1YGU - chains A and C; structure by X-ray diffraction, 2.90 A resolution.

[Chain A]
Molecule: Leukocyte common antigen
From: Homo sapiens
Notes: EC 3.1.3.48; fragment: D1 and D2 PTP domains
UniProt: P08575 (CD45_HUMAN); residues 599-1208 here correspond to UniProt positions 622-1231 (UniProt number = residue number + 23)
Sequence (610 residues; row label = number of the first residue in the row):
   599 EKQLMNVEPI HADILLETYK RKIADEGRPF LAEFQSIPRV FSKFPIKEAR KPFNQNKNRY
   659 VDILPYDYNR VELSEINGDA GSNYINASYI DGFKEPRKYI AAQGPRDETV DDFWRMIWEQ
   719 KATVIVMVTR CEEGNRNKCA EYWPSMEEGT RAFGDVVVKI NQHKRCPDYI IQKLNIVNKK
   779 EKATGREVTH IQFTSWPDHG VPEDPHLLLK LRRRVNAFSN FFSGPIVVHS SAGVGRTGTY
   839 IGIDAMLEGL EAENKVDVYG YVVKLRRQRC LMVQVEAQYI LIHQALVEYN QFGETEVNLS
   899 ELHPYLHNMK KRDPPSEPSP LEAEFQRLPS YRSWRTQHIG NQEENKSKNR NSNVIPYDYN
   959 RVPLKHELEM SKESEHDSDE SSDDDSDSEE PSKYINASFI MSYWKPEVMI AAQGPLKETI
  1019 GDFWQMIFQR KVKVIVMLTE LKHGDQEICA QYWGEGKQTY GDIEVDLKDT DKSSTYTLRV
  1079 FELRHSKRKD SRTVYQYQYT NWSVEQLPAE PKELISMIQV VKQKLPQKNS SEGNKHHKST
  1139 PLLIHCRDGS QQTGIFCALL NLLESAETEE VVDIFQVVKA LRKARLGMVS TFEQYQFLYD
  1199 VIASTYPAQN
Unresolved in the structure: 964-989, 1128-1137, 1206-1208
Sequence notes: modified residue (603, 714, 725, 744, 844, 870, 907, 999, 1007, 1024, 1035, 1115, 1186); variant P627 (Leu650 in P08575), L1184 (Pro1207 in P08575); engineered mutation S828 (Cys851 in P08575)
Modified positions: Mse603, Mse714, Mse725, Mse744, Mse844, Mse870, Mse907, Mse999, Mse1007, Mse1024, Mse1035, Mse1115, Mse1186 (selenomethionine; parent Met)
Swiss-Prot annotation at these positions:
  - modified residue: S986 (Phosphoserine)
What the authors report for this chain:
  - binding site for Polyoma Middle T antigen (chain C): Y658, D660, H797, R834, Q872
  - contacts within the chain: P765-Y1001 (hydrophobic contact), P765-W1002 (hydrophobic contact), F890-F1173 (hydrophobic contact)
  - conformationally variable residues (loop rearrangement): D796
  - mutagenesis - C828S: abolished catalytic activity (proposed by the authors, not directly observed)
  - catalytic residues: D796 (proposed by the authors, not directly observed)
  - mutagenesis - Q1192G: abolished catalytic activity (citing earlier work)

[Chain C]
Molecule: Polyoma Middle T antigen
Notes: fragment: Middle T antigen (residues 248-251, SWS:P03077)
UniProt: P03077 (TAMI_POVMA); residues 2002-2005 here correspond to UniProt positions 248-251 (UniProt number = residue number - 1754)
Sequence (4 residues; numbered 2002 to 2005; the number before each row is that of its first residue):
  2002 PTYS
Sequence notes: modified residue (2004)
Modified positions: Y2004 (o-phosphotyrosine; PTR)
Swiss-Prot annotation at these positions:
  - modified residue: Y2004 (Phosphotyrosine)

[How chain A and chain C interact]
Pairs across the interface (21):
  R657(A) - P2002(C)
  Y658(A) - P2002(C)
  Y658(A) - T2003(C)
  Y658(A) - Y2004(C)
  V659(A) - P2002(C)  hydrogen bond (backbone-backbone)
  D660(A) - Y2004(C)
  D660(A) - S2005(C)  hydrogen bond (side chain-backbone)
  I661(A) - Y2004(C)
  D796(A) - Y2004(C)
  H797(A) - Y2004(C)  hydrogen bond (side chain-backbone)
  S828(A) - Y2004(C)
  S829(A) - Y2004(C)
  A830(A) - Y2004(C)
  G831(A) - Y2004(C)
  V832(A) - Y2004(C)
  G833(A) - Y2004(C)
  R834(A) - Y2004(C)
  T835(A) - Y2004(C)
  L869(A) - S2005(C)
  Q872(A) - Y2004(C)
  Q872(A) - S2005(C)  hydrogen bond (side chain-backbone)

[Overview]
17 residues of chain A face 4 of chain C across their interface, with 4 hydrogen bonds. Polar contacts include
D660(A)-S2005(C), H797(A)-Y2004(C) and Q872(A)-S2005(C). The paper reports the catalytic residue D796(A);
C828S and Q1192G of chain A abolish catalytic activity.
Chain A is Leukocyte common antigen (Homo sapiens) and chain C is Polyoma Middle T antigen; the structure,
Crystal structure of the tandem phosphatase domains of RPTP CD45 with a pTyr peptide, was determined by X-ray
diffraction together with 1YGR from the same study.
